Entry 3VDQ (X-ray diffraction, 2.20 A resolution); this record covers chains B and C of the 4 polymer chains in the assembly.

# Chain B (and C)
Molecule: D-3-hydroxybutyrate dehydrogenase
Source organism: Alcaligenes faecalis
Notes: EC 1.1.1.30; chain C of this document is another copy of the same molecule, construct and numbering; everything in this record applies to it too
Reference sequence: D0VWQ0 (D0VWQ0_ALCFA); residues 1-260 here = UniProt positions 1-260
Amino-acid sequence (260 residues; each row starts with the number of its first residue):
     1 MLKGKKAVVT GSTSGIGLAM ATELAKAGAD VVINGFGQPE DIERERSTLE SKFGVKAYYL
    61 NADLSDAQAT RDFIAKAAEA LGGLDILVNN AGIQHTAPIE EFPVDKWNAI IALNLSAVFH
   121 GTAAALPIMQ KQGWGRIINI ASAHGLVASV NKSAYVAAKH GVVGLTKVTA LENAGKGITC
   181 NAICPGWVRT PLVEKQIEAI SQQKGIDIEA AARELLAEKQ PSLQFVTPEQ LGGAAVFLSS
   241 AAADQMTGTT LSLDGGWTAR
Bound ions: Ca2+: Arg260 (shared with 1 residue of chain D)
Residues lining bound ligands: NAD (nicotinamide-adenine-dinucleotide): Gly11, Ser12, Thr13, Ser14, Gly15, Ile16, Gly17, Asn34, Gly35, Phe36, Ala62, Asp63, Leu64, Ser65, Asn90, Ala91, Gly92, Leu113, Ile140, Ala141, Ser142, Tyr155, Lys159, Pro185, Gly186, Trp187, Val188, Thr190, Pro191, Leu192, Val193

# Interface between chain B and chain C
Contacting residue pairs (64):
  Arg71(B) with Val104(C)
  Ala97(B) with Glu172(C)
  Pro98(B) with Glu172(C)
  Ile99(B) with Ala123(C); Leu126(C), hydrophobic; Leu165(C), hydrophobic; Thr169(C); Glu172(C), hydrogen bond (backbone-side chain)
  Glu100(B) with Ala123(C); Leu126(C); Pro127(C); Gln130(C)
  Phe102(B) with Phe119(C)
  Val104(B) with Arg71(C); His120(C)
  Trp107(B) with Ser116(C), hydrogen bond; Phe119(C), hydrophobic
  Ser116(B) with Trp107(C), hydrogen bond
  Phe119(B) with Phe102(C); Trp107(C), hydrophobic
  His120(B) with Val104(C)
  Ala123(B) with Ile99(C), hydrophobic; Glu100(C)
  Leu126(B) with Ile99(C), hydrophobic; Glu100(C)
  Pro127(B) with Glu100(C)
  Gln130(B) with Glu100(C)
  Leu146(B) with Lys167(C), hydrogen bond (backbone-side chain)
  Ala148(B) with Lys167(C); Val168(C), hydrophobic; Leu171(C)
  Ser149(B) with Val168(C); Leu171(C)
  Val150(B) with Leu171(C); Glu172(C)
  Asn151(B) with Glu172(C), hydrogen bond (backbone-side chain)
  Lys152(B) with Glu172(C)
  Ser153(B) with Val168(C)
  Val156(B) with Gly164(C); Val168(C), hydrophobic
  Ala157(B) with Gly161(C)
  His160(B) with His160(C); Gly164(C); Lys167(C), hydrogen bond
  Gly161(B) with Ala157(C); Gly161(C)
  Gly164(B) with Val156(C); His160(C)
  Lys167(B) with Leu146(C), hydrogen bond (side chain-backbone); Ala148(C); His160(C), hydrogen bond
  Val168(B) with Ala148(C), hydrophobic; Ser149(C); Ser153(C); Val156(C), hydrophobic
  Thr169(B) with Ile99(C)
  Leu171(B) with Ala148(C); Ser149(C); Val150(C), hydrophobic
  Glu172(B) with Ala97(C); Pro98(C); Ile99(C), hydrogen bond (side chain-backbone); Val150(C); Asn151(C), hydrogen bond (side chain-backbone)
Interface residues without a listed pair, chain B (38 interface residues in all): Ile111, Leu115, Thr122, Val147, Val163, Leu165
Interface residues without a listed pair, chain C (38 interface residues in all): Ile111, Leu115, Thr122, Val147, Lys152, Val163

# Overview
Chain B and chain C each contribute 38 residues to their interface, with 10 hydrogen bonds. Among the polar
pairs are Ile99(B)-Glu172(C), Trp107(B)-Ser116(C) and Leu146(B)-Lys167(C). Ligands of chain B: NAD.
Chain B and chain C are both D-3-hydroxybutyrate dehydrogenase (Alcaligenes faecalis); the structure, Crystal
structure of alcaligenes faecalis D-3-hydroxybutyrate dehydrogenase in complex with NAD(+) and acetate, was
determined by X-ray diffraction (same publication as 2YZ7).
